1AS3 - chain A; structure by X-ray diffraction, 2.40 A resolution.

Chain A:
Protein: GIA1
Organism: Rattus norvegicus
Reference sequence: P10824 (GNAI1_RAT); residues 2-354 here correspond to UniProt positions 1-353 (UniProt number = residue number - 1)
Amino-acid sequence (353 residues; row label = number of the first residue in the row):
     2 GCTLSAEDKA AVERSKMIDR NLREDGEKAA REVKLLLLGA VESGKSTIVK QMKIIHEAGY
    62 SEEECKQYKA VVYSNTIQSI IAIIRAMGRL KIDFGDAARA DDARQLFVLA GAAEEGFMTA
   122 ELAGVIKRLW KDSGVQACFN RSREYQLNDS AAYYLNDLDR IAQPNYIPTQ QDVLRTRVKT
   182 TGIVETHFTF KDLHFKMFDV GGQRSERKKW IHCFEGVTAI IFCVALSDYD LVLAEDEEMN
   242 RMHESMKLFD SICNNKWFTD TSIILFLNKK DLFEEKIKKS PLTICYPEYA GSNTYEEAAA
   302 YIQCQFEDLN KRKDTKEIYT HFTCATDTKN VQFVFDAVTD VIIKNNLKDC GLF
Unresolved in the structure: 2-8, 205-214, 234-239
Construct notes: engineered mutation Val42 (Gly41 in P10824)
Residues lining bound ligands: GDP (guanosine-5'-diphosphate): Ala41, Val42, Glu43, Ser44, Gly45, Lys46, Ser47, Thr48, Asp150, Ser151, Leu175, Arg176, Thr177, Arg178, Asp200, Asn269, Lys270, Asp272, Leu273, Thr324, Cys325, Ala326, Thr327
Swiss-Prot annotation at these positions:
  - binding site (Mg(2+)): Thr182

In short:
Ligands of chain A: GDP. From UniProt: Mg2+-binding residue Thr182.
Chain A is GIA1 (Rattus norvegicus); the structure, GDP bound G42V GIA1, was determined by X-ray diffraction,
deposited together with 1AS0 and 1AS2.
